4TLM - chains A and B of the 4 polymer chains in the assembly; structure by X-ray diffraction, 3.77 A resolution.

[Chain A]
Protein: receptor subunit GluN1
Organism: Xenopus laevis
Reference sequence: C0KD18 (C0KD18_XENLA); aligned to UniProt positions 22-828 over residues 22-828 (the alignment contains insertions or deletions, so no single offset holds)
Sequence (823 residues; row label = number of the first residue in the row):
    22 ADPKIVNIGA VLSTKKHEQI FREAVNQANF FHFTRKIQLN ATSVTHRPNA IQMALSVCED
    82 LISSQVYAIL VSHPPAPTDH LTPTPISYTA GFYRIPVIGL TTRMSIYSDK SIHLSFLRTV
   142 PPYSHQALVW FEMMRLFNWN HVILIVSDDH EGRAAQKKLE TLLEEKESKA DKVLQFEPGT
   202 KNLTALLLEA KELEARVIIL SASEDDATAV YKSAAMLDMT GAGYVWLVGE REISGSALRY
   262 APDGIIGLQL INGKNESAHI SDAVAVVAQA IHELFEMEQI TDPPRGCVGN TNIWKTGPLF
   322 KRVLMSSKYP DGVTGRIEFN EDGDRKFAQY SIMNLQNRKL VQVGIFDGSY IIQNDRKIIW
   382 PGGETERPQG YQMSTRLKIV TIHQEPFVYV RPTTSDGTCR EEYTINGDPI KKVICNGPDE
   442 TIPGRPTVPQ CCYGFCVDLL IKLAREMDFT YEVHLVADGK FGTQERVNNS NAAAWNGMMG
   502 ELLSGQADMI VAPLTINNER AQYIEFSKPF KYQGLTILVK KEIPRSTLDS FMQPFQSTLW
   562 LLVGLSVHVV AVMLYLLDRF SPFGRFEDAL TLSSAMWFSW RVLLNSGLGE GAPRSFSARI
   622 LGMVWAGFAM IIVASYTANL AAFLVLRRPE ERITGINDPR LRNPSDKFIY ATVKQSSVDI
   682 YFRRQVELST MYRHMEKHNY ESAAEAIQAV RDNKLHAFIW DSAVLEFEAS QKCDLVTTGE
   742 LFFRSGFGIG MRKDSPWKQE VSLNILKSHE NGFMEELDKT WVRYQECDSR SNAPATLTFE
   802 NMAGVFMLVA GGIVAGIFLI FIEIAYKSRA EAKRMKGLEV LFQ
Unresolved in the structure: 22, 547-549, 583-590, 650-653, 834-844
Construct notes: engineered mutation A22 (Cys in C0KD18), F51 (Lys in C0KD18), F52 (Arg in C0KD18), Q300 (Asn in C0KD18), Q350 (Asn in C0KD18), D368 (Asn in C0KD18), D440 (Asn in C0KD18), D469 (Asn in C0KD18), A493 (Lys in C0KD18), A494 (Lys in C0KD18), A495 (Glu in C0KD18), R602 (Gly610 in C0KD18), L609 (Ile617 in C0KD18), R648 (Asp656 in C0KD18), E761 (Asn769 in C0KD18); insertion (829-837); expression tag (838-844)
Cystine bridges: C79-C308, C420-C452, C436-C453, C734-C788
Glycans and other covalent adducts: N-acetylglucosamine (NAG) linked to N61
Small-molecule neighbours:
  - 1-aminocyclopropanecarboxylic acid (1AC): F482, P514, L515, T516, R521, S677, S678, W721, D722
  - N-acetylglucosamine (NAG; 2-acetamido-2-deoxy-beta-D-glucopyranose): N273, N276, A279, V334
  - QEM (4-[(1R,2S)-3-(4-benzylpiperidin-1-yl)-1-hydroxy-2-methylpropyl]phenol): Y109, T110, F113, R115, K131, S132, I133, H134, L135

[Chain B]
Protein: receptor subunit GluN2B
Organism: Xenopus laevis
Reference sequence: A7XY94 (A7XY94_XENLA); aligned in 2 segments with insertions or deletions, so no single offset holds: 20-381 ~ UniProt 20-381; 382-825 ~ UniProt 386-839
Sequence (824 residues; row label = number of the first residue in the row):
    20 SRAYAQKHPN MDIAVILVGT TEEVAIKDVH EKDDFHHLPV TPRVELVTMQ ESDPKSIITR
    80 ICDLMSDKKV QGVVFGDDTD QEAIAQILDF ISVQTLTPIL GIHGGSSMIM ADKEEASMFF
   140 QFGPSIEQQA SVMLNIMEEY DWYIFSIVTT YFPGYQDFEN KVRSTIENSF VGWELEEVIH
   200 LDMSLDDIDS KIQNQLCKLQ SPVILLYCTK EEATYIFEVA HSVGLTGYGF TWIVPSLVAG
   260 DTDTVPDEFP TGLISVSYDE WDYDLPARVR DGIAIITTAA STMLSEHNSI PQSKSSCNNI
   320 QESRVYEAHM LKRYLINVTF EGRDLSFSED GYQMHPKLVI ILLNQERKWE RVGKYKDRSL
   380 KMWPVFDLYP NSEEHKDEHL SIVTLEEAPF VIVEDVDPLS GTCMRNTVPC RKQIRPENRT
   440 EEGGNYIKRC CKGFCIDILK KIAKTVKFTY DLYLVTNGKH GKKINGVWNG MIGEVVTKRA
   500 YMAVGSLTIN EERSEVVDFS VPFIETGISV MVSRSNGTVS PSAFLEPFSA DVWVMMFVML
   560 LIVSAVAVFV FEYFSPVGYN GPSFTIGKAI WLLWGLVFNN SLPVQNPKGT TSKIMVSVWA
   620 FFAVIFLASY TANLAAFMIQ RRYVDQVSGL SDKKFQRPND FSPAFRFGTV PNGSTERNIR
   680 NNYLEMHSYM VKFNQRSVQD ALLSLKSGKL DAFIYDAAVL NYMAGRDEGC KLVTIGSGKV
   740 FATTGYGIAI QKDSGWKRQV DLAILQLFGD GEMEELEALW LTGICHNEKN EVMSSQLDID
   800 NMAGVFYMLA AAMALSLITF IMEHLFYKSR AEAKRMKGLE VLFQ
Unresolved in the structure: 20-25, 389-390, 434-445, 534-541, 572-584, 640-649, 789-797, 829-843
Construct notes: engineered mutation S20 (Met in A7XY94), R21 (Gly in A7XY94), A22 (Cys in A7XY94), E64 (Ala in A7XY94), Q69 (Asn in A7XY94), C216 (Lys in A7XY94), D343 (Asn in A7XY94), V486 (Thr490 in A7XY94), L601 (Val615 in A7XY94), R640 (Glu654 in A7XY94), R641 (Glu655 in A7XY94); insertion (826-836); expression tag (837-843)
Cystine bridges: C81-C316, C422-C449, C429-C450, C729-C784
Small-molecule neighbours:
  - N-acetylglucosamine (NAG; 2-acetamido-2-deoxy-beta-D-glucopyranose): R332, Y333, N336
  - QEM (4-[(1R,2S)-3-(4-benzylpiperidin-1-yl)-1-hydroxy-2-methylpropyl]phenol): A102, Q105, I106, F109, T169, Y170, F171, P172, M202, T228, E231
Curated features (UniProtKB/Swiss-Prot):
  - binding site (Zn(2+)): H122, E279
  - glycosylation (N-linked (GlcNAc...) asparagine): N336, N681
  - binding site (L-glutamate): T507, R512

[How chain A and chain B interact]
Residue-residue contacts (54; chain A residue first):
  N70(A) - N317(B)  hydrogen bond (side chain-backbone)
  A71(A) - F109(B)  hydrophobic
  A71(A) - Q113(B)
  I72(A) - Q113(B)
  I72(A) - C316(B)  hydrophobic
  C79(A) - K74(B)
  F113(A) - P73(B)  hydrophobic
  F113(A) - Q100(B)
  F113(A) - A102(B)  hydrophobic
  Y114(A) - D72(B)  hydrogen bond
  Y114(A) - P73(B)
  K131(A) - Y170(B)
  K131(A) - D201(B)  salt bridge
  S132(A) - Y170(B)
  S132(A) - P172(B)
  S132(A) - Y174(B)
  L135(A) - S203(B)
  C308(A) - D72(B)
  C308(A) - K74(B)
  V309(A) - D72(B)  hydrogen bond (backbone-side chain)
  G310(A) - D72(B)  hydrogen bond (backbone-side chain)
  N311(A) - D72(B)
  T312(A) - S71(B)
  T312(A) - Q100(B)  hydrogen bond
  K316(A) - D205(B)
  P319(A) - L204(B)
  P319(A) - D205(B)
  L320(A) - D205(B)  hydrogen bond (backbone-side chain)
  R323(A) - L204(B)
  R323(A) - D205(B)  hydrogen bond (side chain-backbone)
  R323(A) - D206(B)
  R323(A) - I207(B)
  N489(A) - N179(B)
  N489(A) - S183(B)
  S491(A) - N179(B)
  L563(A) - F805(B)
  S567(A) - F805(B)
  V603(A) - S600(B)
  N606(A) - N598(B)
  N606(A) - S600(B)
  G610(A) - P602(B)
  S618(A) - S815(B)
  S618(A) - F819(B)
  I621(A) - S815(B)
  M624(A) - W593(B)  hydrophobic
  I632(A) - V804(B)  hydrophobic
  A635(A) - T630(B)
  A635(A) - L633(B)
  A639(A) - L633(B)
  A639(A) - A634(B)  hydrophobic
  A639(A) - M637(B)  hydrophobic
  P660(A) - T781(B)
  S690(A) - F189(B)
  T691(A) - R424(B)
Other interface residues (no listed pair), chain A (47 interface residues in all): N490, R602, G608, G612, L622, F629, M631, S636, T638, A642, R663, N664, V687
Other interface residues (no listed pair), chain B (46 interface residues in all): C81, E101, G191, M202, Y629, A777, L778, W779, M812, L816

[In short]
47 residues of chain A face 46 of chain B across their interface; the contacts include 7 hydrogen bonds and 1
salt bridge. Among the polar pairs are K131(A)-D201(B), N70(A)-N317(B) and Y114(A)-D72(B). Compound QEM is
bound between chain A and chain B.
Chain A is receptor subunit GluN1 and chain B is receptor subunit GluN2B, both from Xenopus laevis; the
structure, Crystal structure of GluN1/GluN2B NMDA receptor, structure 2, was determined by X-ray diffraction
together with 4TLL from the same study.
